Entry 4I4T (X-ray diffraction, 1.80 A resolution); this record covers chains B and F of the 6 polymer chains in the assembly.

== Chain B ==
Name: Tubulin beta-2B chain
Source organism: Bos taurus
UniProt: Q6B856 (TBB2B_BOVIN); the author numbering skips numbers that UniProt does not, so the offset changes along the chain: 1-42 = UniProt 1-42; 45-360 = UniProt 43-358; 369-455 = UniProt 359-445
Amino-acid sequence (445 residues; each row starts with the number of its first residue; note: 10 numbers in that range are skipped by the numbering (no residue carries them; nothing is unmodelled there)):
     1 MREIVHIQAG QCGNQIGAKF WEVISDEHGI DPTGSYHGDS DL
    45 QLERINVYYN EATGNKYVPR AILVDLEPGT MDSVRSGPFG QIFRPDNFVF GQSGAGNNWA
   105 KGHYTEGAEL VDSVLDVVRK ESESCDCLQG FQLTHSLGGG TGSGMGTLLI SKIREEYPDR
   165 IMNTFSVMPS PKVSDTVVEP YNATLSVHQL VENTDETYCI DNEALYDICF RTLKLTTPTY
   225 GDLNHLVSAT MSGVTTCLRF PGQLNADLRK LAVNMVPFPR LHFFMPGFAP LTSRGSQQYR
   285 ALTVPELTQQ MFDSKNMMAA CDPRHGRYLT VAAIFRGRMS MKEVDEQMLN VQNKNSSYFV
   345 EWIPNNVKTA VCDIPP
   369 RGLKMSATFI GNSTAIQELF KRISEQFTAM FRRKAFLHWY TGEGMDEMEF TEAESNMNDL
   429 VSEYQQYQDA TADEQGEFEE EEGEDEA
Disordered / not traced: 278-285, 439-455
UniProt features mapped onto this chain:
  - motif: M1 to I4 (MREI motif)
  - binding site (GTP): Q11, E71, S140, G144, T145, G146, N206, N228
  - binding site (Mg(2+)): E71
  - modified residue: S40 (Phosphoserine), T57 (Phosphothreonine), K60 (N6-acetyllysine), S174 (Phosphoserine), T287 (Phosphothreonine), T292 (Phosphothreonine), R320 (Omega-N-methylarginine), E448 (5-glutamyl polyglutamate)
  - cross-link (Glycyl lysine isopeptide (Lys-Gly)): K60 (interchain with G-Cter in ubiquitin), K326 (interchain with G-Cter in ubiquitin)
Ion coordination: Mg2+: Q11 (together with GDP); Ca2+ near E113 (its only coordinating residue here)
Residues lining bound ligands: GDP (guanosine-5'-diphosphate): G10, Q11, C12, Q15, I16, D69, A99, N101, S140, G142, G143, G144, T145, G146, V171, P173, V177, S178, D179, E183, N206, L209, Y224, L227, N228
What the authors report for this chain:
  - binding site for (-)-ZAMPANOLIDE (Bound form): T276

== Chain F ==
Name: Tubulin Tyrosine ligase, TTL
Source organism: Gallus gallus
UniProt: E1BQ43 (E1BQ43_CHICK); residues 1-378 here = UniProt positions 1-378
Amino-acid sequence (384 residues; each row starts with the number of its first residue):
     1 MYTFVVRDEN SSVYAEVSRL LLATGQWKRL RKDNPRFNLM LGERNRLPFG RLGHEPGLVQ
    61 LVNYYRGADK LCRKASLVKL IKTSPELSES CTWFPESYVI YPTNLKTPVA PAQNGIRHLI
   121 NNTRTDEREV FLAAYNRRRE GREGNVWIAK SSAGAKGEGI LISSEASELL DFIDEQGQVH
   181 VIQKYLEKPL LLEPGHRKFD IRSWVLVDHL YNIYLYREGV LRTSSEPYNS ANFQDKTCHL
   241 TNHCIQKEYS KNYGRYEEGN EMFFEEFNQY LMDALNTTLE NSILLQIKHI IRSCLMCIEP
   301 AISTKHLHYQ SFQLFGFDFM VDEELKVWLI EVNGAPACAQ KLYAELCQGI VDVAISSVFP
   361 LADTGQKTSQ PTSIFIKLHH HHHH
Disordered / not traced: 106-124, 363-370
Construct notes: expression tag (379-384)
Ion coordination: Mg2+: E331 (together with AMP-PCP)
Residues lining bound ligands: AMP-PCP (ACP; phosphomethylphosphonic acid adenylate ester): K74, I148, K150, K156, I160, Q183, K184, Y185, L186, K198, D200, R202, R222, H239, L240, T241, N242, D318, M320, I330, E331, N333

== Interface between chain B and chain F ==
Pairs across the interface (12):
  R311(B) - R31(F)
  L333(B) - P56(F)
  L333(B) - G57(F)
  Q336(B) - R36(F)  hydrogen bond
  N337(B) - R36(F)  hydrogen bond
  N337(B) - P56(F)
  N337(B) - G57(F)
  N337(B) - L58(F)
  S340(B) - N34(F)  hydrogen bond
  S340(B) - R36(F)
  E345(B) - R31(F)  salt bridge
  N349(B) - R36(F)
Interface residues without a listed pair, chain B (8 interface residues in all): K338
Interface residues without a listed pair, chain F (9 interface residues in all): M1, T3, L30

== In short ==
8 residues of chain B face 9 of chain F across their interface; the contacts include 3 hydrogen bonds and 1
salt bridge. Among the polar pairs are E345(B)-R31(F), Q336(B)-R36(F) and N337(B)-R36(F). Ligands of chain B:
GDP. Chain F binds AMP-PCP. The paper reports a binding site for (-)-ZAMPANOLIDE (Bound form) at T276(B).
Chain B is Tubulin beta-2B chain (Bos taurus) and chain F is Tubulin Tyrosine ligase, TTL (Gallus gallus); the
structure, Crystal structure of tubulin-RB3-TTL-Zampanolide complex, was determined by X-ray diffraction (same
publication as 4I50 and 4I55).
